Entry 7KED (X-ray diffraction, 3.60 A resolution); this record covers chains A and N of the 13 polymer chains in the assembly.

== Chain A ==
Name: DNA-directed RNA polymerase II subunit RPB1
Organism: Saccharomyces cerevisiae (strain ATCC 204508 / S288c)
Notes: EC 2.7.7.6
Reference sequence: P04050 (RPB1_YEAST); numbering as in UniProt (aligned over 1-1733)
Chain sequence (1733 residues; numbered 1 to 1733; the number before each row is that of its first residue):
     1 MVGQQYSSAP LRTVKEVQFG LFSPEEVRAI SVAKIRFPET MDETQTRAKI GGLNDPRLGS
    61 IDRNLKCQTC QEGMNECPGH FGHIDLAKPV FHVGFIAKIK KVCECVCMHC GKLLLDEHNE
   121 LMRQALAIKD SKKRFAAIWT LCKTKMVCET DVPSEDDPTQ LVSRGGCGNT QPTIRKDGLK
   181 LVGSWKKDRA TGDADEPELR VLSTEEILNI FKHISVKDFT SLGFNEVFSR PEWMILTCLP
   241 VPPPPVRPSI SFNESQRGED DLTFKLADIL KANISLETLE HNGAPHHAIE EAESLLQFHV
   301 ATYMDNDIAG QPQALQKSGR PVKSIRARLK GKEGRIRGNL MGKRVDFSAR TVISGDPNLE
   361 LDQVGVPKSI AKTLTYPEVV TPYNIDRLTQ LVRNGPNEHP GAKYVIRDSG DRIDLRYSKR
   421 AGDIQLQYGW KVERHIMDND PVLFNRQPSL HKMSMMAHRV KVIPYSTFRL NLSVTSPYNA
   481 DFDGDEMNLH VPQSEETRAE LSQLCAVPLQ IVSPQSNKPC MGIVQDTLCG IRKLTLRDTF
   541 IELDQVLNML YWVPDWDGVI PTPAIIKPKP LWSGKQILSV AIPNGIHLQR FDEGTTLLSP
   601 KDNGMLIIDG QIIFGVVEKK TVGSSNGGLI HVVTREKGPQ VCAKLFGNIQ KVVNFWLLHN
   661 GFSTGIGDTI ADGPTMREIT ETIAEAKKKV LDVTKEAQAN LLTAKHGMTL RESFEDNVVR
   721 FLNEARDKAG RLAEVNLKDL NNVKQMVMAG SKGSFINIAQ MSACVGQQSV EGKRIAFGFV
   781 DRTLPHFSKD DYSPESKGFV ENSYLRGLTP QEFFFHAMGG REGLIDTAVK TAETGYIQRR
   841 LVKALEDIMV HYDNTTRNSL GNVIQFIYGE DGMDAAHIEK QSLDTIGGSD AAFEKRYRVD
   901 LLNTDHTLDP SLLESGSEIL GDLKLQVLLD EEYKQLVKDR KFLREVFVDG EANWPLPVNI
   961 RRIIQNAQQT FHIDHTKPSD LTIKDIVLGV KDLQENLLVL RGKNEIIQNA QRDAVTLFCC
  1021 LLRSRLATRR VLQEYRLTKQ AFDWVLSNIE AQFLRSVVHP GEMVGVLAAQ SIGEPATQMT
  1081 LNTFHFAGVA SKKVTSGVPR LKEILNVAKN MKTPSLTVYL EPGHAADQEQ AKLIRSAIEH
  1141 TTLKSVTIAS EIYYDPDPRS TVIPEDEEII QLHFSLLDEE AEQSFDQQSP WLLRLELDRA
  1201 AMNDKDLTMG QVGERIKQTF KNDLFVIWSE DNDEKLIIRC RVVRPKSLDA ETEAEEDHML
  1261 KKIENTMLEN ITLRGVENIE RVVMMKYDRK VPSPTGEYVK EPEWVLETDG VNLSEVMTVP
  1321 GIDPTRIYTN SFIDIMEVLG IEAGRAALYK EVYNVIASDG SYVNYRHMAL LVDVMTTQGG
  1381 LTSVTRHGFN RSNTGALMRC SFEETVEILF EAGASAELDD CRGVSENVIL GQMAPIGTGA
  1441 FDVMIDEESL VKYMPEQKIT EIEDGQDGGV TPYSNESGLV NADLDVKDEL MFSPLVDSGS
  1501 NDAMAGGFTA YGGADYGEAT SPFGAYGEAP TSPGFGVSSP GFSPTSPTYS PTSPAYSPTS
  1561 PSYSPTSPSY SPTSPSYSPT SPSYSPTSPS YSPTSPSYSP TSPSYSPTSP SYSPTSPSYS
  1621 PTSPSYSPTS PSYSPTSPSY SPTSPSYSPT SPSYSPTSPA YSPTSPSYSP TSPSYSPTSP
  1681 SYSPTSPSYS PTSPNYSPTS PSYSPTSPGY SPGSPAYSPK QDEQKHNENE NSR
Not modelled in the structure: 1-2, 154-160, 187-198, 250-256, 1082-1091, 1177-1187, 1244-1256, 1447-1733
Metal / ion sites: Zn2+ site 1: Cys67, Cys70, Cys77, His80; Zn2+ site 2: Cys107, Cys110, Gly168; Mg2+: Asp481, Asp483, Asp485 (shared with 1 residue of chain R)

== Chain N ==
Molecule: Non template strand DNA
Sequence (16 nucleotides; row label = number of the first residue in the row; numbers below 1 keep their minus sign (DG-1 is residue -1)):
    -1 GTCTGCTTAT CGGTAG
Not modelled in the structure: -1 to 0, 11-14

== How chain A and chain N interact ==
Pairs across the interface (7; chain A residue first):
  Lys100(A) - DT5(N)  salt bridge to the phosphate
  Lys101(A) - DC4(N)  salt bridge to the phosphate
  Trp139(A) - DT5(N)  phosphate contact
  Lys1109(A) - DT2(N)  salt bridge to the phosphate
  Asn1110(A) - DC1(N)  hydrogen bond to the phosphate
  His1387(A) - DC1(N)  phosphate contact
  His1387(A) - DT2(N)  salt bridge to the phosphate
Interface residues without a listed pair, chain A (8 interface residues in all): Lys143, Val1107

== Overview ==
8 residues of chain A face 4 of chain N across their interface, with 1 hydrogen bond and 4 salt bridges. Polar
contacts include Asn1110(A)-DC1(N), Lys100(A)-DT5(N) and Lys101(A)-DC4(N). The Zn2+ site 1 is built by
Cys67(A), Cys70(A), Cys77(A) and His80(A).
Chain A is DNA-directed RNA polymerase II subunit RPB1 (Saccharomyces cerevisiae (strain ATCC 204508 / S288c))
and chain N is Non template strand DNA; the structure, RNA polymerase II elongation complex with unnatural
base dTPT3, was determined by X-ray diffraction, deposited together with 7KEE and 7KEF.
